Entry 4GBI (X-ray diffraction, 2.50 A resolution); this record covers chains C and D of the 4 polymer chains in the assembly.

[Chain C]
Protein: Insulin A chain
From: Homo sapiens
Reference sequence: P01308 (INS_HUMAN); residues 1-21 here correspond to UniProt positions 90-110 (UniProt number = residue number + 89)
Sequence (21 residues; each row starts with the number of its first residue):
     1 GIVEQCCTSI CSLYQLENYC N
Disulfide bonds: C6-C11

[Chain D]
Protein: Insulin B chain
From: Homo sapiens
Reference sequence: P01308 (INS_HUMAN); residues 1-30 here correspond to UniProt positions 25-54 (UniProt number = residue number + 24)
Sequence (30 residues; numbered 1 to 30; the number before each row is that of its first residue):
     1 FVNQHLCGSH LVEALYLVCG ERGFFYTDKT
Differences from the reference sequence: variant D28 (Pro52 in P01308)
Ion coordination: Zn2+ near H10 (its only coordinating residue here)
Ligand contacts: m-cresol (CRS): G20, E21, G23

[Chain C / chain D interface]
Residue-residue contacts - 34 pairs, chain C then chain D:
  G1(C) - T30(D)
  I2(C) - L11(D)  hydrophobic
  I2(C) - L15(D)  hydrophobic
  V3(C) - D28(D)
  V3(C) - K29(D)
  E4(C) - K29(D)
  E4(C) - T30(D)  hydrogen bond
  C6(C) - H5(D)
  C6(C) - L6(D)  hydrogen bond (backbone-backbone)
  C7(C) - H5(D)  hydrogen bond (backbone-side chain)
  C7(C) - L6(D)
  C7(C) - C7(D)  disulfide
  T8(C) - H5(D)
  S9(C) - H5(D)
  I10(C) - N3(D)
  I10(C) - Q4(D)
  I10(C) - H5(D)
  C11(C) - V2(D)
  L16(C) - F1(D)  hydrophobic
  L16(C) - L15(D)
  L16(C) - V18(D)  hydrophobic
  E17(C) - V18(D)
  E17(C) - R22(D)  salt bridge
  N18(C) - F25(D)
  Y19(C) - L15(D)  hydrophobic
  Y19(C) - F24(D)
  Y19(C) - F25(D)
  C20(C) - C19(D)  disulfide
  C20(C) - R22(D)
  C20(C) - G23(D)
  C20(C) - F25(D)
  N21(C) - R22(D)
  N21(C) - G23(D)  hydrogen bond (backbone-backbone)
  N21(C) - F24(D)  hydrogen bond (side chain-backbone)
Also at the interface, not in a pair above, chain C (17 interface residues in all): L13
Also at the interface, not in a pair above, chain D (21 interface residues in all): A14, Y26, T27
Cross-chain cystine bridges: C7(C)-C7(D), C20(C)-C19(D)

[In short]
17 residues of chain C face 21 of chain D across their interface; the contacts include 2 disulfide bonds, 5
hydrogen bonds and 1 salt bridge. Polar contacts include E17(C)-R22(D), E4(C)-T30(D) and C7(C)-H5(D). Chain D
binds m-cresol.
Here chain C is Insulin A chain and chain D is Insulin B chain, both from Homo sapiens. Entry 4GBI (Crystal
structure of aspart insulin at pH 6.5) was determined by X-ray diffraction together with 4GBC, 4GBK, 4GBL and
4GBN from the same study.
